Entry 8TO3 (X-ray diffraction, 2.49 A resolution); this record covers chain D.

[Chain D]
Protein: Epidermal growth factor receptor
Organism: Homo sapiens
Notes: EC 2.7.10.1
UniProt: P00533 (EGFR_HUMAN); numbering as in UniProt (aligned over 695-1022)
Amino-acid sequence (328 residues; each row starts with the number of its first residue):
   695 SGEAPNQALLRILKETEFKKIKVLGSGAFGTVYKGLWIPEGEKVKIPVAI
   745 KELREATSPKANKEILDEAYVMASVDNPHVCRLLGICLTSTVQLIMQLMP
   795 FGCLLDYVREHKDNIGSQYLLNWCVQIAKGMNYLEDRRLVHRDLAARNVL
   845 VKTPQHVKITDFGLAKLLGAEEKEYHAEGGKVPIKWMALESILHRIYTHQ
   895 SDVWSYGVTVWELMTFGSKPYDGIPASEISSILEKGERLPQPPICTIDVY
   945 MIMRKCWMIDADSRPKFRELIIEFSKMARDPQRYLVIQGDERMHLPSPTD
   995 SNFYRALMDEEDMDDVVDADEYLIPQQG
Unresolved in the structure: 695-701, 724, 863-875, 1009-1022
Sequence notes: engineered mutation Met790 (Thr in P00533), Arg948 (Val in P00533)
Ion coordination: Mg2+: Asn842, Asp855 (together with AMP-PNP)
Residues lining bound ligands: AMP-PNP (ANP; phosphoaminophosphonic acid-adenylate ester): Leu718, Gly719, Ser720, Gly721, Ala722, Phe723, Val726, Ala743, Lys745, Met790, Gln791, Leu792, Met793, Gly796, Cys797, Asp837, Arg841, Asn842, Leu844, Asp855
Curated features (UniProtKB/Swiss-Prot):
  - active site: Asp837 (Proton acceptor)
  - binding site (ATP): Leu718 to Val726, Lys745, Asp855
  - site: Tyr1016 (Important for interaction with PIK3C2B)
  - modified residue: Ser695 (Phosphoserine), Lys745 (N6-(2-hydroxyisobutyryl)lysine), Tyr869 (Phosphotyrosine), Ser991 (Phosphoserine), Ser995 (Phosphoserine), Tyr998 (Phosphotyrosine), Tyr1016 (Phosphotyrosine)
  - cross-link (Glycyl lysine isopeptide (Lys-Gly)): Lys716 (interchain with G-Cter in ubiquitin), Lys737 (interchain with G-Cter in ubiquitin), Lys754 (interchain with G-Cter in ubiquitin), Lys757 (interchain with G-Cter in ubiquitin), Lys867 (interchain with G-Cter in ubiquitin), Lys929 (interchain with G-Cter in ubiquitin), Lys960 (interchain with G-Cter in ubiquitin), Lys970 (interchain with G-Cter in ubiquitin)
  - natural variant: Glu709 (E709A: Found in a lung cancer sample; E709G: Found in a lung cancer sample; E709K: Found in a lung cancer sample), Gly719 (G719A: Found in a lung cancer sample; G719C: Found in a lung cancer sample; G719D: Found in a lung cancer sample; G719S: Found in a lung cancer sample), Gly724 (G724S: Found in a lung cancer sample), Glu734 (E734K: Found in a lung cancer sample), Glu746 to Ser752 (sequence variant, change not given here; Found in a lung cancer sample), Glu746 to Thr751 (sequence variant, change not given here; Found in a lung cancer sample), Glu746 to Ala750 (deletion: Found in a lung cancer sample), Glu746 (deletion: Found in a lung cancer sample), Leu747 to Thr751 (deletion: Found in a lung cancer sample), Leu747 to Glu749 (deletion: Found in a lung cancer sample), Leu747 (L747F: Found in a lung cancer sample), Arg748 (R748P: Found in a lung cancer sample), 12 further natural variant entries in UniProt
  - mutagenesis: Pro699 (P699A: Reduced phosphorylation), Asn700 (N700A: Abolishes phosphorylation), Leu704 (L704A: Abolishes phosphorylation), Arg705 (R705A: Abolishes phosphorylation), Ile706 (I706A: Abolishes phosphorylation), Lys745 (K745A/M: Abolishes kinase activity), Asp974 (D974A: Strongly reduced phosphorylation), Arg977 (R977A: Reduced phosphorylation), Glu1005 to Asp1006 (Constitutively activated kinase), Tyr1016 (Y1016F: 50% decrease in interaction with PIK3C2B. 65% decrease in interaction with PIK3C2B; when associated with F-1197. Abolishes interaction with PIK3C2B; when associated with F-1197 and F-1092)

[In short]
Chain D binds AMP-PNP. Asn842 and Asp855 form the Mg2+ site. UniProt lists active-site residue Asp837, 11
ATP-binding residues and 11 mutagenesis sites.
Chain D is Epidermal growth factor receptor (Homo sapiens); the structure, EGFR(T790M/V948R) in complex with
LN5461, was determined by X-ray diffraction, deposited together with 8TO4.
